PDB entry 7VBA | electron microscopy, 2.89 A resolution | chains B and J of the 16 polymer chains in the assembly

# Chain B
Protein: DNA-directed RNA polymerase I subunit RPA2
Organism: Homo sapiens
Notes: EC 2.7.7.6
Reference sequence: Q9H9Y6 (RPA2_HUMAN); residue numbers follow UniProt; this construct covers 1-1135
Chain sequence (1135 residues; row label = number of the first residue in the row):
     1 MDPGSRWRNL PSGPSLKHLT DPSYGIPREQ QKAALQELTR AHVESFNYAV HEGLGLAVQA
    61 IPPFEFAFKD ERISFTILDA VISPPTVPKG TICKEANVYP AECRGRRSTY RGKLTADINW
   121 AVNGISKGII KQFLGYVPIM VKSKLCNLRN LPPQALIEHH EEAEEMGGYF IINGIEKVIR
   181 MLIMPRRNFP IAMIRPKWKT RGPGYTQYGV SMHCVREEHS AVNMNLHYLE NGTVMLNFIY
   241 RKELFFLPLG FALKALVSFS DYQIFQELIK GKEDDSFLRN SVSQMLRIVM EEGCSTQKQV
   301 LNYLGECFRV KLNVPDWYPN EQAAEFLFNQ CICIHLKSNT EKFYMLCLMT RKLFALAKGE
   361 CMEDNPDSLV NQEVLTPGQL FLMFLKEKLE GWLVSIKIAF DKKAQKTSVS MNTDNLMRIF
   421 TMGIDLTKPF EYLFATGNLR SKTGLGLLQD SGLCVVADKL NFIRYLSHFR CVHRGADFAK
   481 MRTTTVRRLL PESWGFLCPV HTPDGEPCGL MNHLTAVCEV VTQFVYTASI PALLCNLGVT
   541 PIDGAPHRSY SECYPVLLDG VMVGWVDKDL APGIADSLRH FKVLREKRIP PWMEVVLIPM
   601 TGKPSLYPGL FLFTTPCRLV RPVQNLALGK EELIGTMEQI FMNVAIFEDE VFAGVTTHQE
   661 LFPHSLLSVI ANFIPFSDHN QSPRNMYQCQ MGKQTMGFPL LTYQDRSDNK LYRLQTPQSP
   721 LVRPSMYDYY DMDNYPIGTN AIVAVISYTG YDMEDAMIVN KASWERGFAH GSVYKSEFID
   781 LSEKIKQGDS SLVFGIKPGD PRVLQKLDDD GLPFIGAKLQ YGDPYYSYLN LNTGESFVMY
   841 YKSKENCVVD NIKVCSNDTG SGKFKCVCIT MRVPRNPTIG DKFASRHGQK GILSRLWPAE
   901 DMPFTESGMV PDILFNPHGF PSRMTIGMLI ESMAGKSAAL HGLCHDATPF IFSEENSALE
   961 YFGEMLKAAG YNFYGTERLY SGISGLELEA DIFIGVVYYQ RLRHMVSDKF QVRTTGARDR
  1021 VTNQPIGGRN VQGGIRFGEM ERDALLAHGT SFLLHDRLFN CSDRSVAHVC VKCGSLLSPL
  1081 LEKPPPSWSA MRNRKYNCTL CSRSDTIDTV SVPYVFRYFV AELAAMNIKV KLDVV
Not modelled in the structure: 1-4, 1085-1092
Bound ions: Zn2+: Cys-1070, Cys-1073, Cys-1098, Cys-1101
Swiss-Prot annotation at these positions:
  - zinc finger: Cys-1070 to Cys-1101 (C4-type)
  - region: Ile-194 to Tyr-208 (Loop B), Leu-236 to Leu-247 (Loop A), Leu-439 to Leu-453 (Fork loop 1), Arg-474 to Leu-489 (Fork loop 2)
  - binding site (RNA): Arg-180, Asp-367, Lys-890
  - binding site (Mg(2+)): Asp-755
  - binding site (DNA): Arg-1020, Arg-1036
  - binding site (Zn(2+)): Cys-1070, Cys-1073, Cys-1098, Cys-1101
  - site: Tyr-687 (Active site gating)
  - modified residue: Ser-1051 (Phosphoserine)
  - natural variant: Ser-682 (S682R: In TCS4; uncertain significance), Arg-1003 (R1003C: In TCS4; R1003S: In TCS4)
What the authors report for this chain:
  - binding site for CMPcPP: Arg-684, Arg-923
  - disease-associated variants - S682R: decreased stability (proposed by the authors, not directly observed)

# Chain J
Protein: DNA-directed RNA polymerases I, II, and III subunit RPABC5
Organism: Homo sapiens
Reference sequence: P62875 (RPAB5_HUMAN); numbering as in UniProt (aligned over 1-67)
Chain sequence (67 residues; numbered 1 to 67; the number before each row is that of its first residue):
     1 MIIPVRCFTC GKIVGNKWEA YLGLLQAEYT EGDALDALGL KRYCCRRMLL AHVDLIEKLL
    61 NYAPLEK
Not modelled in the structure: 65-67
Bound ions: Zn2+: Cys-7, Cys-10, Cys-44, Cys-45
Swiss-Prot annotation at these positions:
  - binding site (Zn(2+)): Cys-7, Cys-10, Cys-44, Cys-45

# Interface between chain B and chain J
Contacting residue pairs (70; chain B residue first):
  Leu-16(B) with Leu-50(J)
  Lys-17(B) with Glu-31(J)
  Leu-19(B) with His-52(J); Val-53(J), hydrophobic
  Thr-20(B) with Trp-18(J); Tyr-21(J); Leu-22(J); Leu-25(J)
  Tyr-24(B) with Val-53(J); Asp-54(J); Leu-55(J); Glu-57(J); Lys-58(J)
  Gly-25(B) with Glu-57(J); Asn-61(J), hydrogen bond (backbone-side chain)
  Ile-157(B) with Asn-61(J); Tyr-62(J)
  Glu-161(B) with Tyr-62(J), hydrogen bond (backbone-side chain)
  Glu-162(B) with Tyr-62(J)
  Ala-163(B) with Tyr-62(J)
  Phe-698(B) with Leu-55(J), hydrophobic; Leu-59(J), hydrophobic
  Leu-701(B) with Leu-59(J)
  Thr-702(B) with Tyr-62(J)
  Arg-713(B) with Met-1(J), hydrogen bond; Leu-59(J)
  Gln-715(B) with Met-1(J), hydrogen bond (backbone-backbone)
  Thr-716(B) with Met-1(J); Phe-8(J)
  Pro-717(B) with Val-53(J)
  Gln-718(B) with Arg-47(J); Met-48(J); Ala-51(J)
  Ser-719(B) with Ala-51(J), hydrogen bond (backbone-backbone)
  Leu-721(B) with Arg-47(J); Leu-50(J), hydrophobic
  Asp-733(B) with Val-53(J)
  Asn-734(B) with Leu-55(J); Lys-58(J)
  Pro-736(B) with Val-53(J), hydrophobic; Leu-55(J)
  Asn-740(B) with Arg-47(J), hydrogen bond (backbone-side chain); Ala-51(J)
  Ile-742(B) with Tyr-43(J), hydrophobic; Arg-47(J)
  Ser-763(B) with Phe-8(J), hydrogen bond (side chain-backbone); Thr-9(J)
  Arg-766(B) with Cys-7(J); Phe-8(J), hydrogen bond (side chain-backbone); Thr-9(J), hydrogen bond (side chain-backbone); Gly-11(J)
  Gly-767(B) with Phe-8(J)
  Phe-768(B) with Phe-8(J), hydrophobic
  Met-909(B) with Arg-42(J); Tyr-43(J), hydrophobic; Cys-44(J), hydrophobic
  Val-910(B) with Thr-9(J)
  Asp-912(B) with Thr-9(J); Arg-47(J), salt bridge
  Ala-938(B) with Leu-50(J)
  Ala-939(B) with Tyr-43(J), hydrophobic; Arg-46(J), hydrogen bond (backbone-side chain)
  Leu-940(B) with Tyr-43(J), hydrophobic; Arg-46(J), hydrogen bond (backbone-side chain)
  Gly-942(B) with Glu-31(J); Leu-50(J)
  Leu-943(B) with Leu-50(J)
  Tyr-971(B) with Tyr-43(J)
  Ile-994(B) with Tyr-43(J)
  Val-996(B) with Tyr-43(J), hydrophobic
Other interface residues (no listed pair), chain B (49 interface residues in all): Pro-22, His-160, Tyr-703, Asn-760, Ala-762, Ser-907, Pro-911, Lys-936, His-941
Other interface residues (no listed pair), chain J (34 interface residues in all): Ile-2, Pro-4, Arg-6, Cys-10, Gln-26, Gly-32, Ala-63

# Overview
The interface between chain B and chain J involves 49 residues on one side and 34 on the other, with 11
hydrogen bonds and 1 salt bridge. Among the polar pairs are Asp-912(B)/Arg-47(J), Gly-25(B)/Asn-61(J) and
Glu-161(B)/Tyr-62(J). The paper reports a binding site for CMPcPP at Arg-684(B) and Arg-923(B); S682R of chain
B reduces stability.
Chain B is DNA-directed RNA polymerase I subunit RPA2 and chain J is DNA-directed RNA polymerases I, II, and
III subunit RPABC5, both from Homo sapiens; the structure, Structure of the pre state human RNA Polymerase I
Elongation Complex, was determined by electron microscopy together with 7VBB and 7VBC from the same study.
